7FKT - chains A and B; structure by X-ray diffraction, 1.44 A resolution.

Chain A:
Molecule: Pre-mRNA-splicing factor 8
Source organism: Saccharomyces cerevisiae S288C
UniProtKB: P33334 (PRP8_YEAST); residue numbers follow UniProt; this construct covers 1836-2090
Chain sequence (258 residues; each row starts with the number of its first residue):
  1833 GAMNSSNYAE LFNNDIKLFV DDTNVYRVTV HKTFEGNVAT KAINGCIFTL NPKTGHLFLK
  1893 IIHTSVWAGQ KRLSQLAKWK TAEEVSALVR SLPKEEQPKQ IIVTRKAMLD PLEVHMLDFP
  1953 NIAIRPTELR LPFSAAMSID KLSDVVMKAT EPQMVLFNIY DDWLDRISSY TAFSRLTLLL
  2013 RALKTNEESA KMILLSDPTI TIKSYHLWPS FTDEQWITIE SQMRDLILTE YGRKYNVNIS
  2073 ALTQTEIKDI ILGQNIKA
Not modelled in the structure: 2070-2090
Construct notes: expression tag (1833-1835)
UniProt features mapped onto this chain:
  - mutagenesis: Asp1853 (D1853A: Alters protein folding. Severely impaired growth. Strongly reduced growth at 35 degrees Celsius; when associated with A-1854; D1853N: Reduced growth at 30 degrees Celsius ...), Asp1854 (D1854A: Reduced growth at 30 degrees Celsius. Strongly reduced growth at 16 degrees Celsius. Strongly reduced growth at 35 degrees Celsius; when associated with A-1853 ...), Thr1855 (T1855A: Reduced growth at 30 degrees Celsius. Strongly reduced growth at 16 degrees Celsius), Thr1936 (T1936A: Reduced growth at 30 degrees Celsius. Strongly reduced growth at 16 degrees Celsius), Arg1937 (R1937K: Severely impaired growth. Reduced growth at 30 degrees Celsius. Strongly reduced growth at 16 degrees Celsius)
Ligand contacts: VBI (N~2~-(3-chlorophenyl)-N~2~-(methanesulfonyl)-N-methylglycinamide): His1888, Leu1889, Phe1890, Leu1988, Phe1989, Asn1990

Chain B:
Molecule: A1 cistron-splicing factor AAR2
Source organism: Saccharomyces cerevisiae S288C
UniProtKB: P32357 (AAR2_YEAST); aligned to UniProt positions 1-317 over residues 1-317
Chain sequence (308 residues; each row starts with the number of its first residue; note: 13 numbers in that range are skipped by the numbering (no residue carries them; nothing is unmodelled there); numbers below 1 keep their minus sign (Gly-3 is residue -3)):
    -3 GAMAMNTVPF TSAPIEVTIG IDQYSFNVKE NQPFHGIKDI PIGHVHVIHF QHADNSSMRY
    57 GYWFDCRMGN FYIQYDPKDG LYKMMEERDG AKFENIVHNF KERQMMVSYP KIDEDDTWYN
   117 LTEFVQMDKI RKIVRKDENQ FSYVDSSMTT VQENEL
   166 SSSSSDPAHS LNYTVINFKS REAIRPGHEM EDFLDKSYYL NTVMLQGIFK NSSNYFGELQ
   226 FAFLNAMFFG NYGSSLQWHA MIELICSSAT VPKHMLDKLD EILYYQIKTL PEQYSDILLN
   286 ERVWNICLYS SFQKNSLHNT EKIMENKYPE LL
Not modelled in the structure: -3 to 0, 166-169
Construct notes: expression tag (-3 to 0); conflict Ser166 (Leu153 in P32357), Ser167 (Lys154 in P32357), Ser170 (Asp in P32357)
UniProt features mapped onto this chain:
  - region: Leu261 to Ile282 (Leucine-zipper)
  - modified residue: Ser253 (Phosphoserine), Thr274 (Phosphothreonine)
Ligand contacts:
  - VBI (N~2~-(3-chlorophenyl)-N~2~-(methanesulfonyl)-N-methylglycinamide), molecule 1: Pro5, Phe6, Thr7, Tyr68, Gln70, Glu83, Lys88, Phe89, Ile92, Phe96
  - VBI, molecule 2: Ile17, Tyr20, Ser21, Phe22, Val103, Pro106
  - VBI, molecule 3: Ala231, Gly235, Asn236, Tyr237, Ser240, Ile282, Leu283

How chain A and chain B interact:
Residue-residue contacts (17; chain A residue first):
  Gln1907(A) with Met195(B); Leu199(B)
  Leu1908(A) with Met195(B), hydrophobic
  Trp1911(A) with Glu194(B); Met195(B), hydrophobic; Phe198(B), hydrophobic
  Asp1942(A) with Lys184(B), salt bridge; Phe198(B)
  Glu1945(A) with Lys184(B), salt bridge
  Val1946(A) with Ile189(B), hydrophobic; Glu194(B); Phe198(B), hydrophobic
  His1947(A) with Glu194(B), salt bridge
  Leu1949(A) with Lys184(B); Ser185(B); Arg186(B)
  Asp1950(A) with Arg186(B), salt bridge

Overview:
The interface between chain A and chain B involves 9 residues on one side and 8 on the other; the contacts
include 4 salt bridges. Polar contacts include Asp1942(A)-Lys184(B), Glu1945(A)-Lys184(B) and
His1947(A)-Glu194(B). Ligands of chain A: compound VBI.
Here chain A is Pre-mRNA-splicing factor 8 and chain B is A1 cistron-splicing factor AAR2, both from
Saccharomyces cerevisiae S288C. Entry 7FKT (PanDDA analysis group deposition -- Aar2/RNaseH in complex with
fragment P04F02 from the F2X-Universal Library) was determined by X-ray diffraction (same publication as 5ST0,
5ST1, 5ST2, 5ST3, 5ST4, 5ST5 and 248 further entries).
